PDB entry 8TMH | electron microscopy, 3.10 A resolution | chains B and C of the 9 polymer chains in the assembly

Chain B (and C):
Name: Cobalt/magnesium transport protein CorA
From: Thermotoga maritima
Notes: chain C of this document is another copy of the same molecule, construct and numbering; everything in this record applies to it too
UniProtKB: Q9WZ31 (CORA_THEMA); residues 1-351 here = UniProt positions 1-351
Sequence (373 residues; numbered -21 to 351; the number before each row is that of its first residue; numbers below 1 keep their minus sign (Met-21 is residue -21)):
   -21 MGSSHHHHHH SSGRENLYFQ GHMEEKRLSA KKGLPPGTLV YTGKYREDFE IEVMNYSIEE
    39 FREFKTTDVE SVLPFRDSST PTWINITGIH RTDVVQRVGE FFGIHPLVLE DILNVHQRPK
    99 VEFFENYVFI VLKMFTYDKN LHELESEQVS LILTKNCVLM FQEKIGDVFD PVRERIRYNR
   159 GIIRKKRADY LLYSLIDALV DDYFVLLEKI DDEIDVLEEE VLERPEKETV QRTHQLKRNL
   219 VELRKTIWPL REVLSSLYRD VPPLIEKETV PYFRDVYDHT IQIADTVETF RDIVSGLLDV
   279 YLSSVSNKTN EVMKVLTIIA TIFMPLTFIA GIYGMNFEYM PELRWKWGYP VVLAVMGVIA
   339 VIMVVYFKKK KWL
Unresolved in the structure: -21 to 3 (chain C: -21 to 15)
Differences from the reference sequence: initiating methionine (-21); expression tag (-20 to 0)
Swiss-Prot annotation at these positions:
  - motif: Gly312 to Asn314 (Probable selectivity filter)
  - site: Asn288 (Essential for ion permeation), Leu294 (Important for closing the ion permeation pathway in the closed state), Thr295 (Threonine that confers selectivity for Co(2+) transport)
  - mutagenesis: Asp89 (D89F/K: Decreases ion transport), Asp253 (D253K: Increases protein stability. Decreases ion transport), Leu280 (L280A: Decreases ion transport), Asn288 (N288L: Abolishes Co(2+) uptake), Met291 (M291A: No effect on ion transport), Leu294 (L294A/V: Increases ion transport by suppression of an obstruction in the transmembrane ion permeation pathway), Thr295 (T295L: Strongly reduces Co(2+) uptake. Abolishes Co(2+) uptake; when associated with L-299; T295M: Strongly reduces Co(2+) uptake ...), Thr299 (T299L: Reduces Co(2+) uptake. Abolishes Co(2+) uptake; when associated with L-295; T299M: No effect on Co(2+) uptake; T299S: Abolishes Co(2+) uptake), Pro303 (P303A/G/I: Increases ion transport by suppression of a kink in the transmembrane ion permeation pathway), Thr305 (T305L: Abolishes Co(2+) uptake), Ile310 (I310A: Increases ion transport), Tyr311 (Y311A: Abolishes pentamerization. Abolishes ion transport; Y311F: No effect on pentamerization. No effect on ion transport), 7 further mutagenesis entries in UniProt

Chain B / chain C interface:
Pairs across the interface (50; chain B residue first):
  Asp189(B) with Arg222(C), salt bridge
  Asp190(B) with Arg96(C), salt bridge; Lys223(C)
  Asp193(B) with Val219(C); Arg222(C), salt bridge; Lys223(C), salt bridge; Arg269(C), salt bridge
  Glu196(B) with Lys215(C), salt bridge
  Glu197(B) with His212(C), salt bridge; Arg216(C)
  Leu200(B) with His212(C); Leu280(C), hydrophobic
  Glu201(B) with His212(C); Arg216(C), salt bridge
  Ser281(B) with Leu280(C), hydrogen bond (side chain-backbone); Ser281(C); Val283(C)
  Ser284(B) with Thr287(C), hydrogen bond (backbone-side chain)
  Asn285(B) with Val283(C)
  Thr287(B) with Thr287(C)
  Asn288(B) with Val283(C); Lys286(C); Thr287(C); Val290(C)
  Met291(B) with Val290(C)
  Lys292(B) with Val290(C)
  Leu294(B) with Leu294(C), hydrophobic
  Thr295(B) with Val290(C)
  Thr299(B) with Ile297(C)
  Pro303(B) with Phe301(C), hydrophobic
  Phe306(B) with Leu304(C), hydrophobic; Met334(C), hydrophobic
  Gly309(B) with Ala308(C)
  Ile310(B) with Ala308(C); Tyr327(C)
  Tyr311(B) with Tyr327(C)
  Gly312(B) with Gly312(C)
  Met313(B) with Ala308(C), hydrophobic; Gly312(C)
  Asn314(B) with Gly312(C), hydrogen bond (backbone-backbone); Asn314(C), hydrogen bond; Glu320(C)
  Phe315(B) with Glu320(C)
  Glu316(B) with Leu321(C); Lys324(C), salt bridge
  Tyr317(B) with Lys324(C); Trp325(C), hydrogen bond
  Lys349(B) with Pro203(C)
  Trp350(B) with Val290(C), hydrophobic; Val293(C), hydrophobic
Interface residues without a listed pair, chain B (37 interface residues in all): Asp277, Val278, Ser282, Glu289, Ala298, Met302, Thr305
Interface residues without a listed pair, chain C (40 interface residues in all): Lys205, Leu276, Asp277, Ser284, Glu289, Met291, Thr305, Tyr311, Met313, Gly326, Leu331

Overview:
37 residues of chain B and 40 residues of chain C are in contact, with 5 hydrogen bonds and 9 salt bridges.
Polar contacts include Asp189(B)-Arg222(C), Asp190(B)-Arg96(C) and Asp193(B)-Arg222(C). From UniProt: 19
mutagenesis sites on chain B.
Chain B and chain C are both Cobalt/magnesium transport protein CorA (Thermotoga maritima); the structure,
Cryo-EM structure of CorA in complex with conformation-specific synthetic antibody C18 and 100 uM MgCl2, State
..., was determined by electron microscopy.
